6T82 - chains A and B; structure by X-ray diffraction, 1.46 A resolution.

[Chain A]
Protein: Genome polyprotein
Source organism: Southampton virus (strain GI/Human/United Kingdom/Southampton/1991)
Notes: EC 3.6.1.15, 3.4.22.66, 2.7.7.48
UniProt: Q04544 (POLG_SOUV3); residues 1-173 here correspond to UniProt positions 1100-1272 (UniProt number = residue number + 1099)
Sequence (173 residues; row label = number of the first residue in the row):
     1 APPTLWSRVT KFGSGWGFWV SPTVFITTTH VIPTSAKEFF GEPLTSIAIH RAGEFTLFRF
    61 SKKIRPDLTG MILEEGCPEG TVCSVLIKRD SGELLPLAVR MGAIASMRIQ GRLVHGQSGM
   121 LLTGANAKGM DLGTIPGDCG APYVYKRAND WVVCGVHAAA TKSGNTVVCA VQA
UniProt features mapped onto this chain:
  - active site (For 3CLpro activity): His30, Glu54, Cys139
What the authors report for this chain:
  - binding site for 4,6-dimethyl-N-phenyl-pyrimidin-2-amine: Leu122

[Chain B]
Protein: Genome polyprotein
Source organism: Southampton virus (serotype 3)
Notes: EC 3.6.1.15, 3.4.22.66, 2.7.7.48
UniProt: Q04544 (POLG_SOUV3); residues 3-173 here correspond to UniProt positions 1102-1272 (UniProt number = residue number + 1099)
Sequence (171 residues; each row starts with the number of its first residue):
     3 PTLWSRVTKF GSGWGFWVSP TVFITTTHVI PTSAKEFFGE PLTSIAIHRA GEFTLFRFSK
    63 KIRPDLTGMI LEEGCPEGTV CSVLIKRDSG ELLPLAVRMG AIASMRIQGR LVHGQSGMLL
   123 TGANAKGMDL GTIPGDCGAP YVYKRANDWV VCGVHAAATK SGNTVVCAVQ A
UniProt features mapped onto this chain:
  - active site (For 3CLpro activity): His30, Glu54, Cys139
Small-molecule neighbours: 4,6-dimethyl-N-phenyl-pyrimidin-2-amine (MUK): Val82, Arg100, Leu122

[How chain A and chain B interact]
Contacting residue pairs (40; chain A residue first):
  Ala1(A) - Glu93(B)  hydrogen bond (backbone-side chain)
  Ala1(A) - Asp131(B)  hydrogen bond (backbone-side chain)
  Trp6(A) - Glu93(B)  hydrogen bond
  Val82(A) - Thr123(B)
  Val82(A) - Met130(B)
  Val82(A) - Leu132(B)  hydrophobic
  Ser84(A) - Met130(B)
  Glu93(A) - Gly92(B)
  Glu93(A) - Leu94(B)
  Leu94(A) - Gly92(B)  hydrogen bond (backbone-backbone)
  Leu94(A) - Glu93(B)
  Leu94(A) - Leu94(B)  hydrogen bond (backbone-backbone)
  Leu95(A) - Leu94(B)
  Leu95(A) - Pro96(B)
  Pro96(A) - Leu94(B)
  Pro96(A) - Asp131(B)
  Leu97(A) - Pro96(B)  hydrophobic
  Ala98(A) - Leu132(B)  hydrophobic
  Arg100(A) - Gly124(B)
  Leu122(A) - Ala98(B)  hydrogen bond (backbone-backbone)
  Leu122(A) - Leu122(B)
  Leu122(A) - Thr123(B)
  Thr123(A) - Ser84(B)  hydrogen bond (backbone-side chain)
  Thr123(A) - Pro96(B)
  Thr123(A) - Leu97(B)
  Thr123(A) - Ala98(B)
  Gly124(A) - Ser84(B)
  Gly124(A) - Ala98(B)
  Asp131(A) - Thr4(B)  hydrogen bond
  Asp131(A) - Leu5(B)
  Asp131(A) - Trp6(B)  hydrogen bond (backbone-side chain)
  Leu132(A) - Ser84(B)
  Leu132(A) - Pro96(B)  hydrophobic
  Leu132(A) - Trp151(B)  hydrophobic
  Val144(A) - Met130(B)
  Tyr145(A) - Met130(B)  hydrophobic
  Lys146(A) - Gly129(B)
  Lys146(A) - Met130(B)
  Trp151(A) - Gly129(B)
  Trp151(A) - Met130(B)  hydrophobic
Also at the interface, not in a pair above, chain A (24 interface residues in all): Cys83, Gly92, Ala125, Asn126
Also at the interface, not in a pair above, chain B (25 interface residues in all): Val82, Leu86, Lys88, Ser91, Leu95, Lys128, Lys146

[In short]
24 residues of chain A and 25 residues of chain B are in contact; the contacts include 9 hydrogen bonds. Among
the polar pairs are Ala1(A)-Glu93(B), Ala1(A)-Asp131(B) and Trp6(A)-Glu93(B). Bound to chain B:
4,6-dimethyl-N-phenyl-pyrimidin-2-amine. The paper reports a binding site for
4,6-dimethyl-N-phenyl-pyrimidin-2-amine at Leu122(A).
Here chain A is Genome polyprotein (Southampton virus (strain GI/Human/United Kingdom/Southampton/1991)) and
chain B is Genome polyprotein (Southampton virus (serotype 3)). Entry 6T82 (3C-like protease from Southampton
virus complexed with FMOPL000542a) was determined by X-ray diffraction (same publication as 6T1Q, 6T2I, 6T2X,
6T3G, 6T49, 6T4E and 14 further entries).
